PDB entry 8W1O | electron microscopy, 2.80 A resolution | chains D and E of the 14 polymer chains in the assembly

[Chain D (and E)]
Name: Core protein VP3
From: Bluetongue virus (serotype 1 / isolate South Africa)
Notes: chain E of this document is another copy of the same molecule, construct and numbering; everything in this record applies to it too
Reference sequence: Q1AE73 (Q1AE73_9REOV); residues 1-901 here = UniProt positions 1-901
Amino-acid sequence (901 residues; each row starts with the number of its first residue):
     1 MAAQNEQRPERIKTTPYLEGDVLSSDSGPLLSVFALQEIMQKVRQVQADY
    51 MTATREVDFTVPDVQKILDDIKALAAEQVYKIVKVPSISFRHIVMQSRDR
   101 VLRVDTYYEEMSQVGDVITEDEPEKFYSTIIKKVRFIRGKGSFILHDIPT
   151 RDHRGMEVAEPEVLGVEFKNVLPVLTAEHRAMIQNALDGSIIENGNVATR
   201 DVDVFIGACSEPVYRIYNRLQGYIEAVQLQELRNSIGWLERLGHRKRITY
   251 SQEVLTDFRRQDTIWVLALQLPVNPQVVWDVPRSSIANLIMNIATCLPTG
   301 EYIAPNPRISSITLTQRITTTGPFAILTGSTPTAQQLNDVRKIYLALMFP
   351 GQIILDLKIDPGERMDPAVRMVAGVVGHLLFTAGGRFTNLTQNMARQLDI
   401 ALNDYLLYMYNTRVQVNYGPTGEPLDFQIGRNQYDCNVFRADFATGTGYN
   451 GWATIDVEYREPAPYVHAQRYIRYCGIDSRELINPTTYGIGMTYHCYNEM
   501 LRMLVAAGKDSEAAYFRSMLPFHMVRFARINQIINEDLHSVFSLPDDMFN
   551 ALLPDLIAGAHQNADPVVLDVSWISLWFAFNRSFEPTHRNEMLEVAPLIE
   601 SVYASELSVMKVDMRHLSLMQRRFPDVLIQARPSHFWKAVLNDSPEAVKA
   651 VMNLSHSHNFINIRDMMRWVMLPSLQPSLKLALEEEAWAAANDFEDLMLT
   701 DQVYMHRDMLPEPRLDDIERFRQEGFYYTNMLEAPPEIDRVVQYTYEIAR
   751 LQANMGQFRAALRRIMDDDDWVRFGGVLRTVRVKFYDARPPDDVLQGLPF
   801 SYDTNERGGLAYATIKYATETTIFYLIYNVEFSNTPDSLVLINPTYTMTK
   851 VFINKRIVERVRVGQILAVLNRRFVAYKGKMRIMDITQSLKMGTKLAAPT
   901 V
Not modelled in the structure: 1-6, 804-813 (chain E: 1-27, 43-58)
What the authors report for this chain:
  - mutagenesis - R431F: abolished growth in response to reverse genetics method

[How chain D and chain E interact]
Contacting residue pairs - 81 pairs, chain D then chain E:
  I12(D) - H635(E)
  K13(D) - K638(E)  hydrogen bond (backbone-side chain)
  T14(D) - W637(E)
  T14(D) - L641(E)
  T15(D) - I661(E)
  P16(D) - N653(E)
  P16(D) - S657(E)
  Y17(D) - H656(E)
  Y17(D) - S657(E)
  Y17(D) - H658(E)
  Y17(D) - N659(E)
  Y17(D) - F660(E)  hydrophobic
  Q252(D) - A813(E)
  Q252(D) - T814(E)
  Q252(D) - K816(E)  hydrogen bond
  E253(D) - R807(E)  salt bridge
  E253(D) - Y812(E)
  E253(D) - A813(E)
  E253(D) - T814(E)
  V254(D) - Y812(E)
  V254(D) - A813(E)  hydrogen bond (backbone-backbone)
  L255(D) - L810(E)  hydrophobic
  L255(D) - A811(E)
  T256(D) - A753(E)
  T256(D) - N754(E)
  T256(D) - A811(E)  hydrogen bond (backbone-backbone)
  T256(D) - A813(E)
  D257(D) - N754(E)  hydrogen bond (backbone-side chain)
  W265(D) - G809(E)  hydrogen bond (side chain-backbone)
  W265(D) - L810(E)  hydrophobic
  N306(D) - S657(E)  hydrogen bond (side chain-backbone)
  R308(D) - L654(E)  hydrogen bond (side chain-backbone)
  R308(D) - S657(E)
  R308(D) - H658(E)
  I309(D) - H658(E)
  I312(D) - I286(E)  hydrophobic
  T313(D) - V61(E)
  T315(D) - F59(E)
  T315(D) - V61(E)
  T315(D) - I293(E)
  Q316(D) - F59(E)  hydrogen bond (backbone-backbone)
  Q316(D) - V61(E)
  R317(D) - N338(E)  hydrogen bond (backbone-side chain)
  R317(D) - R341(E)
  I318(D) - L345(E)  hydrophobic
  T319(D) - L569(E)
  T320(D) - V567(E)
  T320(D) - V568(E)
  T320(D) - L569(E)
  T321(D) - D570(E)  hydrogen bond
  N411(D) - N393(E)
  T412(D) - N393(E)  hydrogen bond
  T412(D) - Q397(E)
  I483(D) - R632(E)
  I483(D) - I663(E)
  P485(D) - N662(E)
  P485(D) - I663(E)  hydrophobic
  P485(D) - R664(E)  hydrogen bond (backbone-side chain)
  T486(D) - R664(E)  hydrogen bond (backbone-side chain)
  T487(D) - N662(E)  hydrogen bond (backbone-side chain)
  T487(D) - R664(E)
  Y488(D) - N662(E)
  Y488(D) - R664(E)
  Y488(D) - D665(E)
  Y488(D) - R668(E)
  G489(D) - R283(E)
  G489(D) - F660(E)
  G489(D) - N662(E)
  G489(D) - D665(E)  hydrogen bond (backbone-side chain)
  I490(D) - R283(E)
  I490(D) - Q562(E)
  M492(D) - F660(E)  hydrophobic
  R517(D) - H561(E)
  P521(D) - F660(E)  hydrophobic
  M884(D) - G809(E)
  I886(D) - G808(E)
  S889(D) - L810(E)
  A897(D) - R750(E)
  A897(D) - N754(E)
  A898(D) - L751(E)  hydrophobic
  A898(D) - N754(E)
Other interface residues (no listed pair), chain D (48 interface residues in all): P9, L18, L232, F258, L314, T894
Other interface residues (no listed pair), chain E (57 interface residues in all): T60, P62, L289, I290, K342, I353, D565, S634, N805, I815

[Overview]
48 residues of chain D and 57 residues of chain E are in contact, with 16 hydrogen bonds and 1 salt bridge.
Polar pairs include E253(D)-R807(E), K13(D)-K638(E) and Q252(D)-K816(E). From the paper: R431F of chain D
abolishes growth in response to reverse genetics method.
Chain D and chain E are both Core protein VP3 (Bluetongue virus (serotype 1 / isolate South Africa)); the
structure, Cryo-EM structure of BTV virion, was determined by electron microscopy together with 8W12, 8W19,
8W1C, 8W1R and 8W1S from the same study.
